PDB entry 9JO2 | electron microscopy, 3.00 A resolution | chains A and I of the 11 polymer chains in the assembly

Chain A:
Protein: Histone H3
Source organism: Xenopus laevis
UniProt: A0A310TTQ1 (A0A310TTQ1_XENLA); residues 1-135 here correspond to UniProt positions 2-136 (UniProt number = residue number + 1)
Sequence (135 residues; each row starts with the number of its first residue):
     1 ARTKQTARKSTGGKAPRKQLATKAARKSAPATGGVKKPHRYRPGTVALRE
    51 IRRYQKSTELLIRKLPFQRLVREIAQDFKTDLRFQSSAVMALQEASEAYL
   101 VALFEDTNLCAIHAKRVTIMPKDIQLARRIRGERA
Disordered / not traced: 1-36, 135

Chain I:
Molecule: 146-nt DNA strand
Source organism: Escherichia coli K-12
Sequence (146 nucleotides; numbered 2 to 147; the number before each row is that of its first residue):
     2 TCGAGAATCCCGGTGCCGAGGCCGCTCAATTGGTCGTAGACAGCTCTAGC
    52 ACCGCTTAAACGCACGTACGCGCTGTCCCCCGCGTTTTAACCGCCAAGGG
   102 GATTACTCCCTAGTCTCCAGGCACGTGTCAGATATATACATCCGAT

How chain A and chain I interact:
Residue-residue contacts (22; chain A residue first):
  His39(A) with DA7(I), sugar contact
  Arg40(A) with DC82(I), base contact; DG83(I), hydrogen bond to the base; DC84(I), hydrogen bond to the sugar
  Tyr41(A) with DA7(I), phosphate contact; DA8(I), sugar contact; DG83(I), sugar contact; DC84(I), hydrogen bond to the phosphate
  Arg42(A) with DG83(I), sugar contact
  Pro43(A) with DG83(I), sugar contact
  Gly44(A) with DG83(I), hydrogen bond to the phosphate
  Thr45(A) with DG83(I), phosphate contact
  Val46(A) with DG83(I), hydrogen bond to the phosphate; DC84(I), phosphate contact
  Ala47(A) with DG83(I), hydrogen bond to the phosphate
  Arg49(A) with DA8(I), sugar contact; DT9(I), phosphate contact
  Arg63(A) with DA91(I), phosphate contact
  Lys64(A) with DC92(I), hydrogen bond to the phosphate
  Leu65(A) with DC92(I), phosphate contact
  Pro66(A) with DA91(I), sugar contact
  Arg69(A) with DA91(I), salt bridge to the phosphate
Also at the interface, not in a pair above, chain A (17 interface residues in all): Lys56, Arg83
Also at the interface, not in a pair above, chain I (10 interface residues in all): DC10, DG102

Summary:
17 residues of chain A face 10 of chain I across their interface, with 7 hydrogen bonds and 1 salt bridge.
Polar contacts include Arg40(A)-DG83(I), Arg40(A)-DC84(I) and Tyr41(A)-DC84(I).
Here chain A is Histone H3 (Xenopus laevis) and chain I is a 146-nt DNA strand (Escherichia coli K-12). Entry
9JO2 (Structure of isw1-nucleosome complex in Apo* state) was determined by electron microscopy (same
publication as 9JNT, 9JNU, 9JNV, 9JO5, 9LIU and 9LJ2).
